PDB entry 4R22 | X-ray diffraction, 2.60 A resolution | chains B and G

Chain B:
Protein: HTH-type transcriptional regulator TnrA
Source organism: Bacillus megaterium
Notes: fragment: TnrA
Reference sequence: G2RUZ1 (G2RUZ1_BACME); residue numbers follow UniProt; this construct covers 7-88
Amino-acid sequence (82 residues; each row starts with the number of its first residue):
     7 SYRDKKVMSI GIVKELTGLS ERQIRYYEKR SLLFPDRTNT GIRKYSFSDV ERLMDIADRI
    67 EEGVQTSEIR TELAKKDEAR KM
From the paper describing this entry:
  - binding site for the 21-nt DNA strand (chain G): Arg28, Arg31, Tyr32

Chain G:
Molecule: 21-nt DNA strand
Sequence (21 nucleotides; each row starts with the number of its first residue; numbering starts at 0):
     0 CGTGTAAGGA ATTCTGACAC G

Interface between chain B and chain G:
Pairs across the interface - 15 pairs, chain B then chain G:
  Ser15(B) - DT12(G)  hydrogen bond to the phosphate
  Ile16(B) - DT12(G)  phosphate contact
  Ile16(B) - DC13(G)  phosphate contact
  Gly17(B) - DT12(G)  hydrogen bond to the phosphate
  Glu27(B) - DT12(G)  phosphate contact
  Arg28(B) - DA16(G)  base contact
  Arg28(B) - DC17(G)  base contact
  Arg31(B) - DC13(G)  salt bridge to the phosphate
  Arg31(B) - DT14(G)  base contact
  Arg43(B) - DC13(G)  phosphate contact
  Arg43(B) - DT14(G)  salt bridge to the phosphate
  Gly47(B) - DC13(G)  sugar contact
  Ile48(B) - DC13(G)  phosphate contact
  Arg49(B) - DC13(G)  salt bridge to the phosphate
  Arg49(B) - DT14(G)  salt bridge to the phosphate
Also at the interface, not in a pair above, chain G (6 interface residues in all): DA18

Summary:
10 residues of chain B and 6 residues of chain G are in contact, with 2 hydrogen bonds and 4 salt bridges.
Polar pairs include Ser15(B)-DT12(G), Gly17(B)-DT12(G) and Arg31(B)-DC13(G). From the paper: a binding site
for the 21-nt DNA strand (chain G) at Arg28(B), Arg31(B) and Tyr32(B).
Chain B is HTH-type transcriptional regulator TnrA (Bacillus megaterium) and chain G is a 21-nt DNA strand;
the structure, TnrA-DNA complex, was determined by X-ray diffraction (same publication as 4RX6, 4R24, 4R25,
4R4E and 4S0R).
